PDB entry 6FID | X-ray diffraction, 2.20 A resolution | chain A

[Chain A]
Molecule: Cationic trypsin
Source organism: Bos taurus
Notes: EC 3.4.21.4
Reference sequence: P00760 (TRY1_BOVIN); residues 24-246 here = UniProt positions 24-246
Chain sequence (223 residues; numbered 24 to 246; the number before each row is that of its first residue):
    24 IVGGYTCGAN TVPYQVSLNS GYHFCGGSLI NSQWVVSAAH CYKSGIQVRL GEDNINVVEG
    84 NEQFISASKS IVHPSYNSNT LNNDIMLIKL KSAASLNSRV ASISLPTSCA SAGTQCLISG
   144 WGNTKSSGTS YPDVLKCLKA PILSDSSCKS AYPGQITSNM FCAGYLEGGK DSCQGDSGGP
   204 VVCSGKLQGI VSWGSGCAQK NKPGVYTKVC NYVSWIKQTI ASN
UniProt features mapped onto this chain:
  - active site (Charge relay system): His63, Asp107, Ser200
  - binding site (Ca(2+)): Glu75, Asn77, Val80, Glu85
  - binding site (substrate): Asp194, Ser195, Gln197, Gly198, Ser200
Cystine bridges: Cys30-Cys160, Cys48-Cys64, Cys132-Cys233, Cys139-Cys206, Cys171-Cys185, Cys196-Cys220
Ion coordination: Ca2+: Glu75, Asn77, Val80, Glu85
Ligand contacts: benzamidine (BEN): Asp194, Ser195, Cys196, Gln197, Ser200, Val214, Ser215, Trp216, Gly217, Gly219, Cys220, Gly227, Val228, Tyr229

[Summary]
Bound to chain A: benzamidine. Glu75, Asn77, Val80 and Glu85 form the Ca2+ site. Curated annotation (UniProt)
lists 3 active-site residues, 4 Ca2+-binding residues and 5 substrate-binding residues.
Chain A is Cationic trypsin (Bos taurus); the structure, Bovine trypsin solved by S-SAD on ID30B, was
determined by X-ray diffraction, deposited together with 6FJ4, 6FJ6, 6FJ2, 6FJ8 and 6FJ9.
